Entry 6DKW (X-ray diffraction, 2.91 A resolution); this record covers chain A.

[Chain A]
Protein: Tyrosine-protein kinase receptor
Source organism: Homo sapiens
Notes: EC 2.7.10.1
Reference sequence: J3KP20 (J3KP20_HUMAN); residues 502-796 here correspond to UniProt positions 499-793 (UniProt number = residue number - 3)
Chain sequence (308 residues; numbered 489 to 796; the number before each row is that of its first residue):
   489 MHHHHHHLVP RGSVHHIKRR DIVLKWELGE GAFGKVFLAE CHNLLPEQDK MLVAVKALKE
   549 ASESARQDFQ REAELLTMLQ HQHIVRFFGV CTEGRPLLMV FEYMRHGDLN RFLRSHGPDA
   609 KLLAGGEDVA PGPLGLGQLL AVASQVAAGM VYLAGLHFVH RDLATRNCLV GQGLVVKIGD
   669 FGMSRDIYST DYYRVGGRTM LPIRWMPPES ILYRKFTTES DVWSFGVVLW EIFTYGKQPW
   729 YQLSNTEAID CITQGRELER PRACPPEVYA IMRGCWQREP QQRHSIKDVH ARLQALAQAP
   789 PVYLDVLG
Not modelled in the structure: 617-619, 671-688, 794-796
Construct notes: initiating methionine (489); expression tag (490-501)
Small-molecule neighbours: GXA (5-(1-methyl-1H-imidazol-4-yl)-2-[(1-{[4-(trifluoromethoxy)phenyl]acetyl}piperidin-4-yl)oxy]benzamide): Leu516, Gly517, Val524, Ala542, Lys544, Leu564, Leu567, Ile572, Val573, Phe589, Glu590, Tyr591, Met592, Arg593, His594, Gly595, Arg599, Leu641, Phe646, His648, Leu657, Ile666, Gly667, Asp668, Phe669

[Summary]
Chain A binds compound GXA.
Chain A is Tyrosine-protein kinase receptor (Homo sapiens); the structure, Crystal structure of Trk-A in
complex with the Pan-Trk Kinase Inhibitor, compound 3, was determined by X-ray diffraction together with 6DKB,
6DKG and 6DKI from the same study.
